5AWR - chain A; structure by X-ray diffraction, 2.50 A resolution.

# Chain A
Protein: SH3-containing GRB2-like protein 3-interacting protein 1
Source organism: Homo sapiens
UniProt: Q9BQI5 (SGIP1_HUMAN); numbering as in UniProt (aligned over 552-828)
Amino-acid sequence (282 residues; numbered 547 to 828; the number before each row is that of its first residue):
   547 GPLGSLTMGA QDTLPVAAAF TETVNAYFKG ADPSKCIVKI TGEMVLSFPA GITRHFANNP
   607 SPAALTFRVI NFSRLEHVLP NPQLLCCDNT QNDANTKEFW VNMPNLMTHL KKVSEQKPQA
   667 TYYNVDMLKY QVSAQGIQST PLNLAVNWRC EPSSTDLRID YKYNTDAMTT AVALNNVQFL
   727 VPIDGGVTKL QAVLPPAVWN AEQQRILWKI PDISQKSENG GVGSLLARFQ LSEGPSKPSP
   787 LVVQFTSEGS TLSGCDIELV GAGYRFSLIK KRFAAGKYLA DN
Unresolved in the structure: 547-556, 634-638
Disulfide bonds: C632-C633
Modified positions: Mse554 (selenomethionine); Mse590, Mse649, Mse653, Mse673, Mse714 (selenomethionine; parent Met)
Differences from the reference sequence: expression tag (547-551)
Ion coordination: Zn2+ site 1: D558, H601, E748; Zn2+ site 2 near E589 (its only coordinating residue here); Zn2+ site 3 near H655 (its only coordinating residue here)
Reported in the primary citation:
  - mutagenesis - K816E: abolished binding to Eps15-640-654

# In short
The Zn2+ site 1 is built by D558, H601 and E748. The paper reports that K816E abolishes binding to
Eps15-640-654.
Chain A is SH3-containing GRB2-like protein 3-interacting protein 1 (Homo sapiens); the structure, Crystal
structure of the SGIP1 mu homology domain in the P4212 space group, was determined by X-ray diffraction (same
publication as 5AWS, 5AWT and 5AWU).
